PDB entry 3CLC | X-ray diffraction, 2.80 A resolution | chains C and E of the 6 polymer chains in the assembly

Chain C:
Name: Regulatory protein
Source organism: Enterobacter sp
Reference sequence: Q8GGH0 (Q8GGH0_9ENTR); numbering as in UniProt (aligned over 1-79)
Amino-acid sequence (82 residues; each row starts with the number of its first residue; numbers below 1 keep their minus sign (Gly-2 is residue -2)):
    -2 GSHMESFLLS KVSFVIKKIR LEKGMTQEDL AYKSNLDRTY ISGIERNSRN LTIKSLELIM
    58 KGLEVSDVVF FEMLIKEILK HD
Disordered / not traced: -2 to 1, 79
Construct notes: expression tag (-2 to 0)
Reported in the primary citation:
  - binding site for the 35-nt DNA strand (chain E): Arg17, Gln24, Arg35, Tyr37, Ser39, Arg43, Ser52
  - self-association interface (contacts with another copy of this molecule); pairs are residue here / residue on that copy: Arg35-Glu25
  - mutagenesis - E25A: decreased binding to intact operator DNA
  - mutagenesis - R35A: abolished binding to operator DNA
  - binding site for the 35-nt DNA strand: Arg35
  - specificity-determining residues: Arg35
  - binding site for the 35-nt DNA strand (chain E): Thr36, Arg46 (proposed by the authors, not directly observed)

Chain E:
Molecule: 35-nt DNA strand
Sequence (35 nucleotides; each row starts with the number of its first residue):
     1 ATGTGACTTA TAGTCCGTGT GATTATAGTC AACAT

Interface between chain C and chain E:
Residue-residue contacts (13; chain C residue first):
  Arg17(C) - DG17(E)  salt bridge to the phosphate
  Thr23(C) - DC16(E)  phosphate contact
  Thr23(C) - DG17(E)  phosphate contact
  Gln24(C) - DG17(E)  hydrogen bond to the phosphate
  Gln24(C) - DT18(E)  hydrogen bond to the phosphate
  Glu25(C) - DC16(E)  sugar contact
  Glu25(C) - DG17(E)  phosphate contact
  Thr36(C) - DG19(E)  base contact
  Thr36(C) - DT20(E)  base contact
  Ser39(C) - DT18(E)  hydrogen bond to the phosphate
  Arg43(C) - DT18(E)  sugar contact
  Arg43(C) - DG19(E)  salt bridge to the phosphate
  Thr49(C) - DA27(E)  sugar contact

Overview:
8 residues of chain C and 6 residues of chain E are in contact, with 3 hydrogen bonds and 2 salt bridges.
Among the polar pairs are Gln24(C)-DG17(E), Gln24(C)-DT18(E) and Ser39(C)-DT18(E). From the paper: a binding
site for the 35-nt DNA strand (chain E) at Arg17(C), Gln24(C) and Arg35(C) among others; E25A of chain C
reduces binding to intact operator DNA.
Chain C is Regulatory protein (Enterobacter sp) and chain E is a 35-nt DNA strand; the structure, Crystal
Structure of the Restriction-Modification Controller Protein C.Esp1396I Tetramer in Complex with its Natural
35 Base-Pair ..., was determined by X-ray diffraction.
